4UX8 - chains A and C of the 6 polymer chains in the assembly; structure by electron microscopy, 24.00 A resolution (very low resolution: no residue pairs are listed; an interface is given only as per-side residue counts).

Chain A:
Name: Proto-oncogene tyrosine-protein kinase receptor ret
Source organism: Homo sapiens
Notes: EC 2.7.10.1; fragment: ret extracellular domain, residues 29-635
UniProt: P07949 (RET_HUMAN); residue numbers follow UniProt; this construct covers 29-635
Amino-acid sequence (607 residues; each row starts with the number of its first residue):
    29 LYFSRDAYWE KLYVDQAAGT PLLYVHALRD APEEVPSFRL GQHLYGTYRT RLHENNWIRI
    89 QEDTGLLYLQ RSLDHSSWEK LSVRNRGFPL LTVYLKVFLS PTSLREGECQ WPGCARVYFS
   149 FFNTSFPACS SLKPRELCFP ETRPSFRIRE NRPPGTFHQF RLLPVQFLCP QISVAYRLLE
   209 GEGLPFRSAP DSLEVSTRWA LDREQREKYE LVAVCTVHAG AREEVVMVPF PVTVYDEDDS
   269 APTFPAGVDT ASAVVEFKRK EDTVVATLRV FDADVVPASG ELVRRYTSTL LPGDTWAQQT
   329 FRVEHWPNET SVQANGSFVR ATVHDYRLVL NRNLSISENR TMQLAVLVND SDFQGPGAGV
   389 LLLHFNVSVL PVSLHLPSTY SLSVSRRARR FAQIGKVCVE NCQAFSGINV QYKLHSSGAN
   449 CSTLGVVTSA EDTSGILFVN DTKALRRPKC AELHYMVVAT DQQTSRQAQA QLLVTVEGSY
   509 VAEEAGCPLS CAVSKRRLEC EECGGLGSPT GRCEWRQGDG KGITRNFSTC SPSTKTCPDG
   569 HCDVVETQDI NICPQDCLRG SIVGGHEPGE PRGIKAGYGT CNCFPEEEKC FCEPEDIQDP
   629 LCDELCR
Disordered / not traced: 130-136, 247-249, 380-401, 509-635
Differences from the reference sequence: engineered mutation Arg87 (Cys in P07949), Ser216 (Cys in P07949); conflict Gln98 (Asn in P07949), Gln199 (Asn in P07949)
UniProt features mapped onto this chain:
  - binding site (Ca(2+)): Glu178, Asn179, Asp230, Glu232, Asp264, Glu265, Asp266, Asp267, Ser268, Asp300, Asp302, Asp378, Thr564, Cys565, Asp567, His569, Glu574, Asp584
  - site: Arg587, Gly588 (Breakpoint for translocation to form the TRIM27/RET oncogene)
  - glycosylation (N-linked (GlcNAc...) asparagine): Asn151, Asn336, Asn343, Asn361, Asn367, Asn377, Asn394, Asn448, Asn468, Asn554
  - natural variant: Ser32 (S32L: In HSCR1), Leu40 (L40P: In HSCR1), Pro64 (P64L: In HSCR1), Arg77 (R77C: In HSCR1), Gly93 (G93S: In HSCR1; uncertain significance), Arg114 (R114C: In HSCR1; uncertain significance; R114H), Cys142 (C142S: In HSCR1), Val145 (V145G: In HSCR1), Pro155 (P155L: In HSCR1), Cys157 (C157Y: In HSCR1; uncertain significance), Arg163 (R163Q: In a colorectal adenocarcinoma sample), Phe174 (F174S: In HSCR1), 41 further natural variant entries in UniProt
  - mutagenesis: Tyr36 (Y36S: Defects in maturation and processing), Tyr41 (Y41A: Defects in maturation and processing), Trp85 (W85A: Defects in maturation and processing)
Disulfide bonds: Cys137-Cys142, Cys157-Cys197, Cys166-Cys243
Metal / ion sites: Ca2+ site 1: Glu178, Asp264, Glu265, Asp267; Ca2+ site 2: Glu178, Asp230, Asp267; Ca2+ site 3: Asp266, Ser268, Asp300, Asp302, Gly308, Arg360

Chain C:
Name: Gdnf family receptor alpha-1
Source organism: Rattus norvegicus
UniProt: O35748 (O35748_RAT); the author numbering skips numbers that UniProt does not, so the offset changes along the chain: -18 to 125 = UniProt 1-144; 150-468 = UniProt 145-463
Amino-acid sequence (463 residues; row label = number of the first residue in the row; note: 24 numbers in that range are skipped by the numbering (no residue carries them; nothing is unmodelled there); numbers below 1 keep their minus sign (Met-18 is residue -18)):
   -18 MFLATLYFAL PLLDLLMSAE VSGGDRLDCV KASDQCLKEQ SCSTKYRTLR QCVAGKETNF
    42 SLTSGLEAKD ECRSAMEALK QKSLYNCRCK RGMKKEKNCL RIYWSMYQSL QGNDLLEDSP
   102 YEPVNSRLSD IFRAVPFISV EHIS
   150 KGNNCLDAAK ACNLDDTCKK YRSAYITPCT TSMSNEVCNR RKCHKALRQF FDKVPAKHSY
   210 GMLFCSCRDI ACTERRRQTI VPVCSYEERE RPNCLSLQDS CKTNYICRSR LADFFTNCQP
   270 ESRSVSNCLK ENYADCLLAY SGLIGTVMTP NYVDSSSLSV APWCDCSNSG NDLEDCLKFL
   330 NFFKDNTCLK NAIQAFGNGS DVTMWQPAPP VQTTTATTTT AFRVKNKPLG PAGSENEIPT
   390 HVLPPCANLQ AQKLKSNVSG STHLCLSDSD FGKDGLAGAS SHITTKSMAA PPSCSLSSLP
   450 VLMLTALAAL LSVSLAETS
Disordered / not traced: -18 to 5, 91-125, 349-468
Disulfide bonds: Cys17-Cys23, Cys154-Cys214, Cys161-Cys167, Cys178-Cys192, Cys187-Cys233, Cys216-Cys221, Cys243-Cys313, Cys250-Cys256, Cys267-Cys285, Cys277-Cys337, Cys315-Cys325

Interface between chain A and chain C:
At this resolution (24 A) residue pairs are not listed: 13 residues of chain A and 16 of chain C lie at the interface.

Summary:
Chain A and chain C form an interface of 13 and 16 residues respectively. Glu178(A), Asp264(A), Glu265(A) and
Asp267(A) coordinate Ca2+ site 1. From UniProt: 18 Ca2+-binding residues and 3 mutagenesis sites on chain A.
Here chain A is Proto-oncogene tyrosine-protein kinase receptor ret (Homo sapiens) and chain C is Gdnf family
receptor alpha-1 (Rattus norvegicus). Entry 4UX8 (RET recognition of GDNF-GFRalpha1 ligand by a composite
binding site promotes membrane-proximal self-association) was determined by electron microscopy.
